PDB entry 1A3O | X-ray diffraction, 1.80 A resolution | chains A and B of the 4 polymer chains in the assembly

Chain A:
Molecule: Hemoglobin (alpha chain)
Organism: Homo sapiens
Reference sequence: P69905 (HBA_HUMAN); residues 1-141 here = UniProt positions 1-141
Amino-acid sequence (141 residues; each row starts with the number of its first residue):
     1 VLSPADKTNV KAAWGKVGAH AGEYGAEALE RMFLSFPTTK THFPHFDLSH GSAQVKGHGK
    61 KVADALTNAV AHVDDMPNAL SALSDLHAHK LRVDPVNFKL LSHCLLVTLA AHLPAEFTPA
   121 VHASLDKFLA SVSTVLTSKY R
Differences from the reference sequence: engineered mutation His42 (Tyr in P69905)
Ion coordination: heme Fe near His87 (its only coordinating residue here)
Small-molecule neighbours: heme (HEM): Met32, Thr39, His42, Phe43, His45, Phe46, His58, Lys61, Val62, Ala65, Leu66, Leu83, Leu86, His87, Leu91, Val93, Asn97, Phe98, Leu101, Leu105, Val132, Leu136
UniProt features mapped onto this chain:
  - site: Lys61 (Not glycated)
  - natural variant: Asp6 (A6D: In J-Toronto; this construct carries the variant), Ala13 (A13D: In J-Paris 1/J-Aljezur), Glu27 (A27E: In Shenyang; this construct carries the variant), Lys61 (K61N: In Zambia; deletion: In Clinic), Asp64 (A64D: In Pontoise; this construct carries the variant), Asp75 (D75A: In Lille; D75G: In Chapel Hill; D75N: In G-Pest), Ala111 (A111D: In Petah Tikva)

Chain B:
Molecule: Hemoglobin (beta chain)
Organism: Homo sapiens
Notes: engineered mutation(s): CHAIN A, C, Y42H
Reference sequence: P68871 (HBB_HUMAN); residues 1-146 here = UniProt positions 1-146
Amino-acid sequence (146 residues; each row starts with the number of its first residue):
     1 VHLTPEEKSA VTALWGKVNV DEVGGEALGR LLVVYPWTQR FFESFGDLST PDAVMGNPKV
    61 KAHGKKVLGA FSDGLAHLDN LKGTFATLSE LHCDKLHVDP ENFRLLGNVL VCVLAHHFGK
   121 EFTPPVQAAY QKVVAGVANA LAHKYH
Unresolved in the structure: 1
Ion coordination: heme Fe near His92 (its only coordinating residue here)
Small-molecule neighbours: heme (HEM): Leu31, Thr38, Phe41, Phe42, Phe45, His63, Lys66, Val67, Ala70, Phe71, Phe85, Leu88, His92, Leu96, Val98, Asn102, Phe103, Leu106, Val137, Leu141
UniProt features mapped onto this chain:
  - natural variant: Leu3 (H3L: In Graz; this construct carries the variant), Glu7 (E7A: In G-Makassar; E7K: In Hb C; E7Q: In Machida; E7V: In SKCA), Lys8 (E8K: In G-Siriraj; this construct carries the variant), Val11 (A11V: In Iraq-Halabja; this construct carries the variant), Gly16 (W16G: In Randwick; this construct carries the variant), Val23 (E23V: In D-Granada; this construct carries the variant), Gly24 (V24G: In Miyashiro; this construct carries the variant), Gly25 (G25D: In Moscva; G25R: In Riverdale-Bronx; G25V: In Savannah), Leu32 (L32P: In Yokohama), Val33 (L33V: In Muscat; this construct carries the variant), Arg40 (Q40R: In Tianshui; this construct carries the variant), Phe42 (F42Y: In Mequon; deletion: In Bruxelles), 11 further natural variant entries in UniProt

Chain A / chain B interface:
Pairs across the interface (38):
  Arg31(A) - Phe122(B)  hydrogen bond (side chain-backbone)
  Arg31(A) - Thr123(B)
  Arg31(A) - Pro124(B)
  Arg31(A) - Gln127(B)  hydrogen bond
  Leu34(A) - Pro124(B)  hydrophobic
  Leu34(A) - Pro125(B)
  Leu34(A) - Ala128(B)
  Ser35(A) - Gln127(B)
  Ser35(A) - Ala128(B)
  Ser35(A) - Gln131(B)
  Phe36(A) - Gln131(B)
  His103(A) - Asn108(B)
  His103(A) - Val111(B)
  His103(A) - Gln127(B)
  His103(A) - Gln131(B)  hydrogen bond
  Cys104(A) - Gln127(B)
  Val107(A) - Val111(B)  hydrophobic
  Val107(A) - Ala115(B)
  Val107(A) - Gln127(B)
  Ala110(A) - Cys112(B)
  Ala110(A) - Ala115(B)
  Ala110(A) - His116(B)
  Ala111(A) - Ala115(B)
  Ala111(A) - Gly119(B)
  Leu113(A) - His116(B)
  Pro114(A) - His116(B)  hydrogen bond (backbone-side chain)
  Phe117(A) - Arg30(B)  hydrogen bond (backbone-side chain)
  Phe117(A) - His116(B)
  Thr118(A) - Arg30(B)  hydrogen bond (backbone-side chain)
  Pro119(A) - Arg30(B)
  Pro119(A) - Val33(B)
  Pro119(A) - Met55(B)  hydrophobic
  His122(A) - Arg30(B)  hydrogen bond
  His122(A) - Val34(B)
  His122(A) - Cys112(B)
  Ala123(A) - Val34(B)
  Asp126(A) - Val34(B)
  Asp126(A) - Tyr35(B)  hydrogen bond
Also at the interface, not in a pair above, chain A (20 interface residues in all): Glu30, Leu106, Ala120
Also at the interface, not in a pair above, chain B (22 interface residues in all): Glu26, Pro51, Val109, Lys120

Overview:
20 residues of chain A face 22 of chain B across their interface, with 8 hydrogen bonds. Polar contacts
include Arg31(A)-Phe122(B), Arg31(A)-Gln127(B) and His103(A)-Gln131(B). Ligands of chain A: heme. Bound to
chain B: heme.
Chain A is Hemoglobin (alpha chain) and chain B is Hemoglobin (beta chain), both from Homo sapiens; the
structure, Artificial mutant (alpha Y42H) of deoxy hemoglobin, was determined by X-ray diffraction (same
publication as 1A3N).
